PDB entry 6WTS | electron microscopy, 3.30 A resolution | chains A and B of the 3 polymer chains in the assembly

# Chain A (and B)
Protein: SEMA6A
Organism: Homo sapiens
Notes: chain B of this document is another copy of the same molecule, construct and numbering; everything in this record applies to it too
UniProtKB: Q9H2E6 (SEM6A_HUMAN); numbering as in UniProt (aligned over 19-570)
Sequence (564 residues; each row starts with the number of its first residue):
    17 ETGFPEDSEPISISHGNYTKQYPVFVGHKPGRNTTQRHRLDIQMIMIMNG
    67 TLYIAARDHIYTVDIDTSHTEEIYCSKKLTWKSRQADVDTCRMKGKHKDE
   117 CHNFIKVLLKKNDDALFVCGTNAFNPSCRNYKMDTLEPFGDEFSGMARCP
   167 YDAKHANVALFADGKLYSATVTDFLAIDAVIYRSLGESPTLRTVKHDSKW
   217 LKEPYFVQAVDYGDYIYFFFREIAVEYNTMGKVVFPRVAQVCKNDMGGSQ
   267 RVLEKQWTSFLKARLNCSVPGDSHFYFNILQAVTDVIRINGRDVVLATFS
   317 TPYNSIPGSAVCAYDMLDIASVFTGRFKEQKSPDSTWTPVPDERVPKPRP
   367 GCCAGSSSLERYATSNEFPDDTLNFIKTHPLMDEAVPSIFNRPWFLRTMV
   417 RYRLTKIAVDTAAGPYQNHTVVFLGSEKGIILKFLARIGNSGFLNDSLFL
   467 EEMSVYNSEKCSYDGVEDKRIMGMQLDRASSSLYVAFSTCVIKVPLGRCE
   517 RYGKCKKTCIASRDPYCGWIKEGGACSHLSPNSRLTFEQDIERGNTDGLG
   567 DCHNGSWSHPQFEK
Not modelled in the structure: 17-18, 45-53, 455-458, 568-580 (chain B: 17-18, 44-53, 246-247, 455-458, 567-580)
Sequence notes: expression tag (17-18, 571-580)
Disulfides: C107-C117, C135-C144, C258-C369, C283-C328, C477-C506, C515-C533, C525-C542
Glycans and other covalent adducts: N-acetylglucosamine (NAG) linked to N33, N65, N282, N434
UniProt features mapped onto this chain:
  - glycosylation (N-linked (GlcNAc...) asparagine): N33, N49, N65, N282, N434, N461
  - natural variant: Y518 (H518Y: this construct carries the variant)
Reported in the primary citation:
  - specificity-determining residues: R108 (by similarity / conservation)

# Chain A / chain B interface
Pairs across the interface - 37 pairs, chain A then chain B:
  G19(A) - Y319(B)
  F20(A) - Y319(B)
  F20(A) - N320(B)
  F20(A) - S321(B)
  Y243(A) - Y243(B)
  T245(A) - T352(B)
  M246(A) - Y243(B)
  K248(A) - S289(B)
  V285(A) - N320(B)  hydrogen bond (backbone-side chain)
  G287(A) - N320(B)
  D288(A) - N320(B)
  S289(A) - K248(B)
  S289(A) - N320(B)  hydrogen bond (backbone-side chain)
  F291(A) - N320(B)
  F291(A) - S321(B)
  F291(A) - I322(B)  hydrophobic
  T317(A) - I322(B)
  Y319(A) - G19(B)
  Y319(A) - F20(B)
  N320(A) - F20(B)
  N320(A) - S289(B)
  N320(A) - F291(B)
  S321(A) - F20(B)
  S321(A) - F291(B)
  I322(A) - F291(B)  hydrophobic
  I322(A) - T317(B)
  I322(A) - I322(B)  hydrophobic
  I322(A) - G324(B)
  I322(A) - T414(B)
  G324(A) - I322(B)
  D350(A) - S351(B)
  D350(A) - T352(B)  hydrogen bond (backbone-side chain)
  T352(A) - D350(B)
  T414(A) - I322(B)
  M415(A) - M415(B)
  V416(A) - M415(B)
  R417(A) - E22(B)
Interface residues without a listed pair, chain A (28 interface residues in all): P286, H290, P318, P323, S351
Interface residues without a listed pair, chain B (25 interface residues in all): N244, T245, V285, G287, D288, P323, R417

# In short
28 residues of chain A and 25 residues of chain B are in contact, with 3 hydrogen bonds. Among the polar pairs
are V285(A)-N320(B), S289(A)-N320(B) and D350(A)-T352(B). Covalently linked N-acetylglucosamine: at N33(A),
N65(A), N282(A) and N434(A). The paper reports the specificity determinant R108(A).
Both chains are SEMA6A (Homo sapiens). Entry 6WTS (CryoEM structure of the C. sordellii lethal toxin TcsL in
complex with SEMA6A) was determined by electron microscopy.
